Entry 3O1S (X-ray diffraction, 1.58 A resolution); this record covers chains A and B of the 3 polymer chains in the assembly.

Chain A:
Protein: Alpha-ketoglutarate-dependent dioxygenase AlkB
Source organism: Escherichia coli
Notes: EC 1.14.11.-; fragment: N-terminus 11 amino acid truncated AlkB to 216)
UniProt: P05050 (ALKB_ECOLI); residues 12-216 here = UniProt positions 12-216
Amino-acid sequence (206 residues; row label = number of the first residue in the row):
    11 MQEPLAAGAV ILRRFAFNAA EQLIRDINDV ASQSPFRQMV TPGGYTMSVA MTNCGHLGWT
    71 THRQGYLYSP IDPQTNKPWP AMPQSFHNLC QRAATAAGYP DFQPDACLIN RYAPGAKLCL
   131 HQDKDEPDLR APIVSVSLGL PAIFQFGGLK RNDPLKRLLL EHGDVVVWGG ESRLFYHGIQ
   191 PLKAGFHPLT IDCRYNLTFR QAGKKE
Unresolved in the structure: 11-12, 215-216
Differences from the reference sequence: expression tag (11); engineered mutation Cys129 (Ser in P05050)
Ion coordination: Fe ion: His131, Asp133, His187 (together with succinic acid)
Small-molecule neighbours: succinic acid (SIN): Asn120, Tyr122, Leu128, His131, Ser145, Leu170, His187, Ile189, Arg204, Asn206, Thr208, Arg210
UniProt features mapped onto this chain:
  - binding site (substrate): Trp69, Tyr76 to Tyr78, Asp135, Arg161
  - binding site (2-oxoglutarate): Asn120 to Tyr122, Arg204 to Arg210
  - binding site (Fe cation): His131, Asp133, His187
  - mutagenesis: Thr51 (T51A: Slightly reduced activity towards single-stranded DNA containing 1-methyladenine. Reduces affinity for undamaged DNA), Trp69 (W69A: Abolishes activity towards single-stranded DNA containing 1-methyladenine), Tyr76 (Y76A: Reduces affinity for damaged DNA and activity towards single-stranded DNA containing 1-methyladenine), Asp135 (D135A: Abolishes activity towards single-stranded DNA containing 1-methyladenine. Alters substrate specificity, so that the enzyme gains activity towards single-stranded DNA containing 1-methylguanine), Arg161 (R161A: No effect on enzyme activity. Decreases affinity for damaged DNA)
Reported in the primary citation:
  - mutagenesis - D135A, D135N, D135S: decreased catalytic activity on 1-meA

Chain B:
Molecule: 12-nt DNA strand
Sequence (12 nucleotides; row label = number of the first residue in the row):
     2 AGGTAAXAXC GT
Modified / non-standard residues: MDQ (2'-deoxy-3-(oxidomethyl)cytidine 5'-(dihydrogen phosphate)) at position 8; 2YR (2'-deoxy-N-(2-sulfanylethyl)cytidine 5'-(dihydrogen phosphate)) at position 10

Chain A / chain B interface:
Residue-residue contacts - 29 pairs, chain A then chain B:
  Thr51(A) - DA7(B)  phosphate contact
  Thr51(A) - DA9(B)  sugar contact
  Pro52(A) - DA6(B)  phosphate contact
  Pro52(A) - DA7(B)  phosphate contact
  Gly53(A) - DA7(B)  hydrogen bond to the phosphate
  Tyr55(A) - DA9(B)  phosphate contact
  Tyr55(A) - 2YR_10(B)  sugar contact
  Met57(A) - MDQ_8(B)  phosphate contact
  Met57(A) - DA9(B)  phosphate contact
  Met61(A) - MDQ_8(B)  base contact
  Trp69(A) - MDQ_8(B)  base contact
  Gly75(A) - DA6(B)  sugar contact
  Tyr76(A) - DA6(B)  hydrogen bond to the phosphate
  Tyr76(A) - DA7(B)  sugar contact
  Tyr76(A) - MDQ_8(B)  base contact
  Leu118(A) - MDQ_8(B)  base contact
  Lys127(A) - 2YR_10(B)  salt bridge to the phosphate
  Leu128(A) - MDQ_8(B)  base contact
  Leu128(A) - DA9(B)  phosphate contact
  Cys129(A) - MDQ_8(B)  sugar contact
  Cys129(A) - DA9(B)  hydrogen bond to the phosphate
  Cys129(A) - 2YR_10(B)  covalent bond
  Leu130(A) - MDQ_8(B)  base contact
  His131(A) - MDQ_8(B)  hydrogen bond to the sugar
  Gln132(A) - MDQ_8(B)  base contact
  Lys134(A) - DA6(B)  salt bridge to the phosphate
  Asp135(A) - MDQ_8(B)  base contact
  Arg161(A) - DA9(B)  base contact
  Arg210(A) - MDQ_8(B)  base contact
Other interface residues (no listed pair), chain A (22 interface residues in all): Ser58, Asp133

Overview:
The interface between chain A and chain B involves 22 residues on one side and 5 on the other; the contacts
include 1 covalent bond, 4 hydrogen bonds and 2 salt bridges. Among the polar pairs are His131(A)-MDQ_8(B),
Gly53(A)-DA7(B) and Tyr76(A)-DA6(B). From the paper: D135A, D135N and D135S of chain A reduce catalytic
activity on 1-meA.
Here chain A is Alpha-ketoglutarate-dependent dioxygenase AlkB (Escherichia coli) and chain B is a 12-nt DNA
strand. Entry 3O1S (Iron-Catalyzed Oxidation Intermediates Captured in A DNA Repair Dioxygenase) was
determined by X-ray diffraction, deposited together with 3O1M, 3O1P, 3O1R, 3O1T, 3O1U and 3O1V.
